PDB entry 6U3M | X-ray diffraction, 1.90 A resolution | chains D and F of the 3 polymer chains in the assembly

== Chain D ==
Protein: MHC class II HLA-DQ-beta-1
Organism: Homo sapiens
Reference sequence: O19712 (O19712_HUMAN); numbering as in UniProt (aligned over 1-192)
Amino-acid sequence (206 residues; each row starts with the number of its first residue; numbers below 1 keep their minus sign (Gly-5 is residue -5)):
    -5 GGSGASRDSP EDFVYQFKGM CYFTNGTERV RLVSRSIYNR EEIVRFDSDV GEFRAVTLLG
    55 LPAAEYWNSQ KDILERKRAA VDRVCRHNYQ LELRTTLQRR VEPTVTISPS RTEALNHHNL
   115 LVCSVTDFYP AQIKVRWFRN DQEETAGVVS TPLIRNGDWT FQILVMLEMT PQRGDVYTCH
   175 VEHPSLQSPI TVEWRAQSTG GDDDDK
Not modelled in the structure: -5 to 2, 105-111, 191-200
Sequence notes: expression tag (-5 to 0, 193-200)
Disulfides: Cys15-Cys79, Cys117-Cys173
Glycans and other covalent adducts: N-acetylglucosamine (NAG) linked to Asn19

== Chain F ==
Protein: Alpha1a peptide
Organism: Pseudomonas fluorescens
Amino-acid sequence (21 residues; row label = number of the first residue in the row; note: 1 number in that range is skipped by the numbering (no residue carries it; nothing is unmodelled there); numbers below 1 keep their minus sign (Ala-2 is residue -2)):
    -2 AQ
     1 PMPMPELPYP GSGGSIEGR
Not modelled in the structure: -2, 11-19

== Chain D / chain F interface ==
Residue-residue contacts (30; chain D residue first):
  Tyr9(D) with Glu6(F), hydrogen bond
  Phe11(D) with Met4(F); Pro5(F); Glu6(F)
  Gly13(D) with Met4(F)
  Met14(D) with Met4(F)
  Cys15(D) with Met4(F), hydrophobic
  Leu26(D) with Met4(F), hydrophobic
  Ser30(D) with Glu6(F), hydrogen bond
  Phe47(D) with Leu7(F), hydrophobic
  Leu53(D) with Tyr9(F), hydrogen bond (backbone-side chain)
  Pro56(D) with Tyr9(F); Pro10(F)
  Ala57(D) with Tyr9(F), hydrophobic; Pro10(F)
  Tyr60(D) with Pro8(F); Pro10(F), hydrophobic
  Trp61(D) with Glu6(F); Leu7(F); Pro8(F), hydrogen bond (side chain-backbone)
  Ile67(D) with Leu7(F), hydrophobic
  Arg77(D) with Met2(F)
  Val78(D) with Met2(F); Met4(F), hydrophobic
  His81(D) with Gln-1(F), hydrogen bond (side chain-backbone); Met2(F)
  Asn82(D) with Pro1(F); Met2(F), hydrogen bond (side chain-backbone)
  Leu85(D) with Gln-1(F); Pro1(F)
Also at the interface, not in a pair above, chain D (21 interface residues in all): Ser28, Cys79
Also at the interface, not in a pair above, chain F (11 interface residues in all): Pro3

== In short ==
Chain D and chain F form an interface of 21 and 11 residues respectively; the contacts include 6 hydrogen
bonds. Polar pairs include Tyr9(D)-Glu6(F), Ser30(D)-Glu6(F) and Leu53(D)-Tyr9(F). Covalently linked
N-acetylglucosamine: at Asn19(D).
Here chain D is MHC class II HLA-DQ-beta-1 (Homo sapiens) and chain F is Alpha1a peptide (Pseudomonas
fluorescens). Entry 6U3M (DQ2-P.fluor-alpha1a) was determined by X-ray diffraction together with 6U3N and 6U3O
from the same study.
